Entry 5GHX (X-ray diffraction, 1.24 A resolution); this record covers chain A.

Chain A:
Protein: Beta-lactamase
From: Bacillus licheniformis
Notes: EC 3.5.2.6
UniProt: P00808 (BLAC_BACLI); the author numbering skips numbers that UniProt does not, so the offset changes along the chain: 26-57 = UniProt 43-74; 59-83 = UniProt 75-99; 86-238 = UniProt 100-252; 240-252 = UniProt 253-265; 1 more segments
Amino-acid sequence (268 residues; numbered 23 to 295; 5 numbers in that range are skipped by the numbering (no residue carries them; nothing is unmodelled there); the number before each row is that of its first residue):
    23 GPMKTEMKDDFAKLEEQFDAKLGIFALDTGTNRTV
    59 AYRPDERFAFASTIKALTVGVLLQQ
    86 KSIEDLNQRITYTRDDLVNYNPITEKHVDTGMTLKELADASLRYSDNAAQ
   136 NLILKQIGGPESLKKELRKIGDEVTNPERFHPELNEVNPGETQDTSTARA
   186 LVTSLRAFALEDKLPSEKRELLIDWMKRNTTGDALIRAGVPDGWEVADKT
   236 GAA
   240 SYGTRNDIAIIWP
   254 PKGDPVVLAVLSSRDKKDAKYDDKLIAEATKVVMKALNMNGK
Disordered / not traced: 23-31, 294-295
Differences from the reference sequence: expression tag (23-25); engineered mutation His166 (Glu180 in P00808)
UniProt features mapped onto this chain:
  - active site: Ser70 (Acyl-ester intermediate), Glu168 (Proton acceptor)
  - binding site (substrate): Lys234 to Gly236
From the paper describing this entry:
  - mutagenesis - E166H (103-fold): decreased catalytic activity on penicillin G
  - contacts within the chain: Lys73-His166 (hydrogen bond)
  - catalytic residues: Lys73 (from molecular simulation)

Summary:
Curated annotation (UniProt) lists active-site residues Ser70 and Glu168 and 3 substrate-binding residues.
From the paper: the catalytic residue Lys73; E166H reduces catalytic activity on penicillin G.
Chain A is Beta-lactamase (Bacillus licheniformis); the structure, Crystal structure of beta-lactamase PenP
mutant-E166H, was determined by X-ray diffraction together with 5GHY and 5GHZ from the same study.
